Entry 6PCT (electron microscopy, 2.80 A resolution); this record covers chains L and M of the 7 polymer chains in the assembly.

# Chain L
Name: 50S ribosomal protein L15
Source organism: Escherichia coli
UniProt: A0A037Y8L6 (A0A037Y8L6_ECOLX); numbering as in UniProt (aligned over 1-144)
Chain sequence (144 residues; each row starts with the number of its first residue):
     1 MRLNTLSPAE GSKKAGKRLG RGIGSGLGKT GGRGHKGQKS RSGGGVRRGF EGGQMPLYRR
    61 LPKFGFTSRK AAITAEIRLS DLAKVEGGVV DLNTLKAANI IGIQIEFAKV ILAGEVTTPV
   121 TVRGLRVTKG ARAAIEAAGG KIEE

# Chain M
Name: 50S ribosomal protein L4
Source organism: Escherichia coli
UniProt: D7Z9F6 (D7Z9F6_ECOLX); numbering as in UniProt (aligned over 1-201)
Chain sequence (201 residues; each row starts with the number of its first residue):
     1 MELVLKDAQS ALTVSETTFG RDFNEALVHQ VVVAYAAGAR QGTRAQKTRA EVTGSGKKPW
    61 RQKGTGRARS GSIKSPIWRS GGVTFAARPQ DHSQKVNKKM YRGALKSILS ELVRQDRLIV
   121 VEKFSVEAPK TKLLAQKLKD MALEDVLIIT GELDENLFLA ARNLHKVDVR DATGIDPVSL
   181 IAFDKVVMTA DAVKQVEEML A

# Chain L / chain M interface
Contacting residue pairs (19):
  Met1(L) with Phe23(M), hydrophobic; Ile108(M), hydrophobic; Glu111(M); Leu112(M), hydrophobic; Gln115(M); Arg117(M), hydrogen bond (backbone-side chain); Ile181(M)
  Arg2(L) with Arg117(M); Ile181(M); Asp184(M), salt bridge
  Leu3(L) with Val32(M), hydrophobic; Ile181(M)
  Thr5(L) with Glu25(M)
  Leu6(L) with Glu25(M); His29(M); Val32(M), hydrophobic
  Ser7(L) with Glu25(M), hydrogen bond (backbone-side chain)
  Pro8(L) with His29(M)
  Ala9(L) with Ala26(M), hydrophobic
Interface residues without a listed pair, chain M (15 interface residues in all): Val28, Val178, Ala182

# Summary
8 residues of chain L face 15 of chain M across their interface, with 2 hydrogen bonds and 1 salt bridge.
Polar pairs include Arg2(L)-Asp184(M), Met1(L)-Arg117(M) and Ser7(L)-Glu25(M).
Chain L is 50S ribosomal protein L15 and chain M is 50S ribosomal protein L4, both from Escherichia coli; the
structure, E. coli 50S ribosome bound to compound 41q, was determined by electron microscopy (same publication
as 6PC5, 6PC6, 6PC7, 6PC8, 6PCH, 6PCQ and 3 further entries).
